PDB entry 3A15 | X-ray diffraction, 1.79 A resolution | chains A and B

== Chain A (and B) ==
Molecule: Aldoxime dehydratase
From: Rhodococcus erythropolis
Notes: EC 4.99.1.5; chain B of this document is another copy of the same molecule, construct and numbering; everything in this record applies to it too
UniProtKB: Q76K71 (Q76K71_RHOER); numbering as in UniProt (aligned over 1-353)
Sequence (373 residues; numbered -19 to 353; the number before each row is that of its first residue; numbers below 1 keep their minus sign (Met-19 is residue -19)):
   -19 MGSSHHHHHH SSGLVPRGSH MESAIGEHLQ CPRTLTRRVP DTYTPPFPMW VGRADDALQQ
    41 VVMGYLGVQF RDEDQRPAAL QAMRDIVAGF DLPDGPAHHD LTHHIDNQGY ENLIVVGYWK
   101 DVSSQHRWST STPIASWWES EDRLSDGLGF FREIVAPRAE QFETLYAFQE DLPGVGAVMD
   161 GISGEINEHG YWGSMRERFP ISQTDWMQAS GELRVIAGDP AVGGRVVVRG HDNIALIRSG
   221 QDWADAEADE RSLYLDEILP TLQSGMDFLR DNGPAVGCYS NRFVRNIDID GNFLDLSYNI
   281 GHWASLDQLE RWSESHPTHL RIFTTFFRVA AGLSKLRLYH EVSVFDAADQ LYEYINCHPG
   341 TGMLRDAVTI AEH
Not modelled in the structure: -19 to 0 (chain B: -19 to -10, 353)
Differences from the reference sequence: initiating methionine (-19); expression tag (-18 to 0)
Ion coordination: heme Fe near His299 (its only coordinating residue here)
Residues lining bound ligands: heme (HEM): Phe27, Met29, Leu145, His169, Gly170, Tyr171, Trp172, Gly173, Ser174, Met175, Arg178, Ile217, Ser219, Gln221, Ile238, Leu242, Met246, Leu249, Asn279, Trp283, Leu289, Trp292, Ser293, His299, Ile302, Phe303, Phe306, Phe307, Leu318, His320
Swiss-Prot annotation at these positions:
  - active site: His320
  - binding site (an aliphatic aldoxime): Ser219, His320
  - binding site (heme b): His299
  - mutagenesis: Glu143 (E143Q: Retains 14% of wild-type activity with Z-phenylacetaldoxime as substrate), Arg178 (R178Q: Retains 36% of wild-type activity with Z-phenylacetaldoxime as substrate), Ser219 (S219A: Retains 23% of wild-type activity with Z-phenylacetaldoxime as substrate), Phe306 (F306A: Retains 33% of wild-type activity with Z-phenylacetaldoxime as substrate), His320 (H320A: Retains 11% of wild-type activity with Z-phenylacetaldoxime as substrate)

== Chain A / chain B interface ==
Residue-residue contacts (44; chain A residue first):
  Thr14(A) - Thr16(B)
  Leu15(A) - Thr16(B)
  Thr16(A) - Thr14(B)
  Thr16(A) - Leu15(B)
  Thr16(A) - Thr16(B)  hydrogen bond (side chain-backbone)
  Arg17(A) - Trp186(B)
  Arg18(A) - Arg18(B)
  Arg18(A) - Trp172(B)
  Arg18(A) - Gly173(B)
  Arg18(A) - Trp186(B)
  Arg18(A) - Glu290(B)  salt bridge
  Arg18(A) - Arg291(B)
  Arg18(A) - Glu294(B)  salt bridge
  Val19(A) - Trp186(B)
  Pro20(A) - Trp186(B)
  Pro20(A) - Gln188(B)
  Pro20(A) - Asp287(B)
  Tyr171(A) - Glu294(B)
  Trp172(A) - Arg18(B)
  Trp172(A) - Trp172(B)
  Trp172(A) - Glu294(B)  hydrogen bond (side chain-backbone)
  Gly173(A) - Arg18(B)
  Arg176(A) - Arg18(B)
  Trp186(A) - Arg17(B)
  Trp186(A) - Val19(B)
  Gln188(A) - Pro20(B)
  Gln188(A) - Asp21(B)  hydrogen bond (side chain-backbone)
  Gln188(A) - Thr22(B)  hydrogen bond (side chain-backbone)
  Asp287(A) - Pro20(B)
  Glu290(A) - Arg18(B)  salt bridge
  Arg291(A) - Arg18(B)
  Arg291(A) - Val19(B)
  Arg291(A) - Tyr171(B)
  Glu294(A) - Arg18(B)  salt bridge
  Glu294(A) - Tyr171(B)
  Glu294(A) - Trp172(B)  hydrogen bond (backbone-side chain)
  Glu294(A) - Phe303(B)
  Ser295(A) - Phe303(B)
  Ser295(A) - Thr304(B)  hydrogen bond (backbone-side chain)
  Ser295(A) - Phe307(B)
  His296(A) - Thr304(B)
  Pro297(A) - Thr304(B)
  Leu300(A) - Thr304(B)
  Thr304(A) - Leu300(B)
Other interface residues (no listed pair), chain A (25 interface residues in all): Thr22, Tyr23, Phe303
Other interface residues (no listed pair), chain B (27 interface residues in all): Tyr23, Gly170, Arg176, Ser295, Pro297

== Overview ==
The interface between chain A and chain B involves 25 residues on one side and 27 on the other; the contacts
include 6 hydrogen bonds and 4 salt bridges. Among the polar pairs are Arg18(A)-Glu290(B), Arg18(A)-Glu294(B)
and Thr16(A)-Thr16(B). Bound to chain A: heme.
Chain A and chain B are both Aldoxime dehydratase (Rhodococcus erythropolis); the structure, Crystal Structure
of Substrate-Free Form of Aldoxime Dehydratase (OxdRE), was determined by X-ray diffraction (same publication
as 3A16, 3A17 and 3A18).
